9EFK - chains AE and V of the 48 polymer chains in the assembly; structure by electron microscopy, 1.90 A resolution.

# Chain AE
Molecule: orf22
From: Legionella pneumophila
UniProtKB: A0A140AYP0 (A0A140AYP0_LEGPN); numbering as in UniProt (aligned over 1-658)
Sequence (658 residues; row label = number of the first residue in the row):
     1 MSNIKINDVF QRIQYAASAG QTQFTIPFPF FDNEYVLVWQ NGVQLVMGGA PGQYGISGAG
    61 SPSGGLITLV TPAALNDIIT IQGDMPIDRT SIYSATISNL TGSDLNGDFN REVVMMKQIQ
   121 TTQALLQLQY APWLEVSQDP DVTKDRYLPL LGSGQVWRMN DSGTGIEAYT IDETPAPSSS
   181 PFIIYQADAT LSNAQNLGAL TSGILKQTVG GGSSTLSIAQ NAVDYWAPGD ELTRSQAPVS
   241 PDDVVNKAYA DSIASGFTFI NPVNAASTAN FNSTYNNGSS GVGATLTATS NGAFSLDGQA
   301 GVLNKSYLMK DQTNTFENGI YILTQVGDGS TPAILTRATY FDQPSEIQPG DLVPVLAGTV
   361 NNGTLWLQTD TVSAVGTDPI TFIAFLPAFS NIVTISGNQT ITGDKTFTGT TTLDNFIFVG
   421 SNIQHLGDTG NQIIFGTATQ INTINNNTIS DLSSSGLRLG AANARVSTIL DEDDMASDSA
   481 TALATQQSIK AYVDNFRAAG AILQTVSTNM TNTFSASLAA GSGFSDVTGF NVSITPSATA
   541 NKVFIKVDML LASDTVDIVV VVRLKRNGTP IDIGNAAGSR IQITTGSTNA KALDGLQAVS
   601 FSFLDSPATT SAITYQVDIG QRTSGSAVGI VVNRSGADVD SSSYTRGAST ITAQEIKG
Unresolved in the structure: 1, 174-658

# Chain V
Molecule: orf17
From: Legionella pneumophila
UniProtKB: A0A140AYN5 (A0A140AYN5_LEGPN); residues 1-201 here = UniProt positions 1-201
Sequence (201 residues; row label = number of the first residue in the row):
     1 MIELTSAPTT KIEIISAAIS MVGKQQTVNT IDGGGALAID AEKLYDTLVS AELGSNRWRF
    61 AQAFQQISII TTLNPTFDGW LYECQIPADC IMVQYLYPNI QYIVFGDKIL TKSNQTFTLI
   121 YSRNVPVSKW PPPFSLYIVY HLASMLGISV TNSDRMLARI SQGMEMWESR ALFADAQSSV
   181 TLPFRHNPYV DVRYRYKTRG Y
Unresolved in the structure: 194-201

# How chain AE and chain V interact
Residue-residue contacts - 31 pairs, chain AE then chain V:
  Q14(AE) - I70(V)
  Q14(AE) - T71(V)  hydrogen bond
  Y15(AE) - S68(V)
  Y15(AE) - I69(V)
  Y15(AE) - T71(V)
  Y15(AE) - Q85(V)
  A16(AE) - I69(V)  hydrogen bond (backbone-backbone)
  A16(AE) - T71(V)
  S18(AE) - N114(V)
  S18(AE) - Q115(V)
  S18(AE) - T116(V)  hydrogen bond
  A19(AE) - T116(V)  hydrogen bond (backbone-side chain)
  Q21(AE) - Q66(V)
  Q21(AE) - I67(V)  hydrogen bond (side chain-backbone)
  Q21(AE) - S68(V)  hydrogen bond
  T22(AE) - Q66(V)  hydrogen bond (backbone-side chain)
  Q23(AE) - Q65(V)
  Q23(AE) - Q66(V)  hydrogen bond (side chain-backbone)
  Q23(AE) - S68(V)
  F24(AE) - S68(V)
  T25(AE) - Q65(V)  hydrogen bond
  T25(AE) - I86(V)
  T25(AE) - P87(V)
  T25(AE) - A88(V)
  I26(AE) - A88(V)
  P27(AE) - Q85(V)
  S63(AE) - A88(V)  hydrogen bond (side chain-backbone)
  G64(AE) - A88(V)
  G65(AE) - A88(V)
  L66(AE) - Q65(V)
  L75(AE) - N114(V)
Interface residues without a listed pair, chain AE (19 interface residues in all): I13, I78
Interface residues without a listed pair, chain V (15 interface residues in all): D89

# Summary
19 residues of chain AE face 15 of chain V across their interface, with 10 hydrogen bonds. Polar pairs include
Q14(AE)-T71(V), S18(AE)-T116(V) and A19(AE)-T116(V).
Chain AE is orf22 and chain V is orf17, both from Legionella pneumophila; the structure, Cryo-EM structure of
the portal-tail complex of LME-1 phage, was determined by electron microscopy.
